Entry 3RZG (X-ray diffraction, 1.62 A resolution); this record covers chains A and C of the 3 polymer chains in the assembly.

# Chain A
Name: Alpha-ketoglutarate-dependent dioxygenase alkB homolog 2
Organism: Homo sapiens
Notes: EC 1.14.11.-
Reference sequence: Q6NS38 (ALKB2_HUMAN); residues 56-261 here = UniProt positions 56-261
Amino-acid sequence (209 residues; each row starts with the number of its first residue):
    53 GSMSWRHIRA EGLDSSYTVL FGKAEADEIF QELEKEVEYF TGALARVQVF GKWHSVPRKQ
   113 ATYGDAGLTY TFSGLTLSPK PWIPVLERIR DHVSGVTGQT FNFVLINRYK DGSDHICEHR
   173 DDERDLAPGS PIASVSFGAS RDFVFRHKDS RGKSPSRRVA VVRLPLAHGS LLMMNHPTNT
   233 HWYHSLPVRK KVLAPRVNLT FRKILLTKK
Disordered / not traced: 53-54, 259-261
Covalently attached groups: propane-1-thiol (XL3) linked to Cys169
Differences from the reference sequence: expression tag (53-55); engineered mutation Ser67 (Cys in Q6NS38), Ser165 (Cys in Q6NS38), Cys169 (Gly in Q6NS38), Asp177 (Glu in Q6NS38), Ser192 (Cys in Q6NS38)
UniProt features mapped onto this chain:
  - binding site (substrate): Phe102 to Lys104, Tyr122 to Phe124, Asp174
  - binding site (2-oxoglutarate): Asn159, Tyr161, His171, His236, Arg248, Thr252, Arg254
  - binding site (Fe cation): His171, Asp173, His236
  - mutagenesis: Val101 to Gly103 (Strong decrease of activity toward N1-methyladenine adduct in both ssDNA and dsDNA substrates), Val101 (V101A: Decreases activity toward N1-methyladenine adduct in ssDNA. Has no effect on lesion repair in dsDNA; V101G: Loss of activity toward N1-methyladenine adduct in either ssDNA or dsDNA ...), Phe102 (F102A: Strong decrease of activity toward N1-methyladenine adduct. Loss of activity toward N1-methyladenine adduct in either ssDNA or dsDNA; when associated with G-101), Arg110 (R110A: Loss of activity toward N1-methyladenine adduct in either ssDNA or dsDNA), Tyr122 (Y122A: Decreases activity toward N1-methyladenine adduct in either ssDNA or dsDNA), Phe124 (F124A: Loss of activity toward N1-methyladenine adduct in either ssDNA or dsDNA), Ser125 (S125A: Strong decrease of activity toward N1-methyladenine adduct in ssDNA. Has no effect on lesion repair in dsDNA), Asp173 (D173A: Loss of activity associated with decreased rDNA transcription), Glu175 (E175A: Loss of activity), His236 (H236A: Decreases activity)
Reported in the primary citation:
  - binding site for the 14-nt DNA strand: Val101
  - binding site for the 14-nt DNA strand (chain C): Phe102
  - mutagenesis - V101G/F102A: abolished catalytic activity
  - mutagenesis - V101A, F102A: decreased catalytic activity on 1-meA
  - mutagenesis - V101A, F102A: decreased catalytic activity on 3-meC
  - binding site for the 14-nt DNA strand (chain C): Gln100 (from molecular simulation)

# Chain C
Molecule: 14-nt DNA strand
Sequence (14 nucleotides; row label = number of the first residue in the row):
   272 TCGCAGTGAT GACA

# How chain A and chain C interact
Pairs across the interface - 14 pairs, chain A then chain C:
  Gln100(A) - DA280(C)  phosphate contact
  Gln100(A) - DT281(C)  phosphate contact
  Val101(A) - DG279(C)  base contact
  Phe102(A) - DT278(C)  stacking on the base
  Phe102(A) - DG279(C)  stacking on the base
  Gly103(A) - DG279(C)  sugar contact
  Lys205(A) - DA276(C)  salt bridge to the phosphate
  Lys205(A) - DG277(C)  phosphate contact
  Val240(A) - DC273(C)  phosphate contact
  Arg241(A) - DC273(C)  phosphate contact
  Arg241(A) - DG274(C)  salt bridge to the phosphate
  Lys242(A) - DT272(C)  sugar contact
  Lys242(A) - DC273(C)  hydrogen bond to the phosphate
  Lys243(A) - DT272(C)  phosphate contact
Interface residues without a listed pair, chain A (15 interface residues in all): Thr123, Gly126, Arg198, Gly204, Arg215, Pro239
Interface residues without a listed pair, chain C (12 interface residues in all): DC275, DG282, DA283

# Overview
15 residues of chain A face 12 of chain C across their interface; the contacts include 1 hydrogen bond, 2 salt
bridges and 2 aromatic stacking contacts. Polar pairs include Lys242(A)-DC273(C), Lys205(A)-DA276(C) and
Arg241(A)-DG274(C). The paper reports a binding site for the 14-nt DNA strand (chain C) at Phe102(A) and
Gln100(A); V101A and F102A of chain A reduce catalytic activity on 1-meA.
Here chain A is Alpha-ketoglutarate-dependent dioxygenase alkB homolog 2 (Homo sapiens) and chain C is a 14-nt
DNA strand. Entry 3RZG (Duplex Interrogation by a Direct DNA Repair Protein in the Search of Damage) was
determined by X-ray diffraction (same publication as 3RZH, 3RZJ, 3RZK, 3RZL, 3RZM, 3S57 and 3S5A).
